PDB entry 6M0P | X-ray diffraction, 2.78 A resolution | chains C and D of the 6 polymer chains in the assembly

Chain C:
Molecule: Aerobic hydroxylamine oxidoreductase
From: Nitrosomonas europaea
UniProt: A0A1I0F3S0 (A0A1I0F3S0_NITER); residues 1-570 here = UniProt positions 1-570
Sequence (570 residues; numbered 1 to 570; the number before each row is that of its first residue):
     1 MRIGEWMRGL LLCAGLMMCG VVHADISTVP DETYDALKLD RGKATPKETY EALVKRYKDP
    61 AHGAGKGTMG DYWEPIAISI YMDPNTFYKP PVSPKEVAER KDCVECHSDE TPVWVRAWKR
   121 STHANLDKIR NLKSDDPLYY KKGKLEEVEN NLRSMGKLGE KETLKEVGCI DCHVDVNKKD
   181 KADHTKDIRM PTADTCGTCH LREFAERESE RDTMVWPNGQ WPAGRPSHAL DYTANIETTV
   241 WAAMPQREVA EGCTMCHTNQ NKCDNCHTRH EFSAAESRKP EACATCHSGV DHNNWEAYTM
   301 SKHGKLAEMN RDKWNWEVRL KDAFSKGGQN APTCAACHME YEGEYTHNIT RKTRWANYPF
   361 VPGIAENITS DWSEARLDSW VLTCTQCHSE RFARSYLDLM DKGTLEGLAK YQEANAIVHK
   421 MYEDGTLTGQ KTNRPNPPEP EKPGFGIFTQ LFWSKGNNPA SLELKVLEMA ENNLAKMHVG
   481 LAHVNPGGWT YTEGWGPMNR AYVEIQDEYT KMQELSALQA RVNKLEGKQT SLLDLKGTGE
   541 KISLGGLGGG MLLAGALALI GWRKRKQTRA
Unresolved in the structure: 1-24, 528-570
Glycans and other covalent adducts: heme c (HEC) linked to C103, C106, C169, C172, C196, C199, C263, C266, C283, C286, C334, C337, C384, C387; Isoporphyrin containing Fe (ISW) linked to C253, C256
Metal / ion sites: heme c Fe (7 sites), coordinated by H107, H123, H173, H184, H200, H228, H267, H270, H287, H303, H338, H347, H388, H483; Isoporphyrin containing Fe Fe near H257 (its only coordinating residue here)
Ligand contacts:
  - heme c (HEC), molecule 1: Y81, Y88, K89, P91, S93, P94, E96, A98, E99, D102, H107, E110, I170, H173, V174, A182, H184, I188, M190
  - heme c (HEC), molecule 2: Y81, P84, H107, T111, W114, V115, W118, H123, V167, G168, H173, M190, P191, K262, D264, R269, H270, F272
  - heme c (HEC), molecule 3: V113, W114, M255, K262, D264, N265, T268, R269
  - heme c (HEC), molecule 4: T122, H123, L126, K141, K144, L145, V148, L152, L164, V167, D171, V176, P191, T195, H200, H267, F272, S273, A274, A275, E317
  - heme c (HEC), molecule 5: Y140, K141, K144, H200, E203, F204, R207, H228, N259, H267, A274, S277, R278, R319, L320, A335, M339, Y345, H347
  - heme c (HEC), molecule 6: R225, P226, S227, H228, L230, D231, A234, M255, H257, T258, N259, N265, S277, A282, H287, A335, H338, I349, T353, A356, N357
  - heme c (HEC), molecule 7: P280, H287, N294, W295, Y298, H303, P332, T333, H338, K352, T353, R354, W355, A356, N357, W380, L397, M400, H478, A482, H483
  - heme c (HEC), molecule 8: K302, H303, L306, F324, N330, A331, P332, W380, T383, H388, F392, Y396, L397, V484
  - heme c (HEC), molecule 9: H388, S389, F392
  - heme c (HEC), molecule 10: S389, E390, R391, F392
  - Isoporphyrin containing Fe (ISW; {3,3'-[(9S)-8,13-diethenyl-3,7,12,17-tetramethyl-9,10-dihydroporphyrin-2,18-diyl-kappa~4~N~21~,N~22~,N~23~,N~24~]dipropanoato(2-)}iron), molecule 1: W221, R225, P226, A234, N235, T238, W241, G252, H257, T285, H287, S288, H292, N294, A356, N357, Y358, F448, F452
  - Isoporphyrin containing Fe (ISW), molecule 2: P486, G487, T490, Y491
  - 5-hydroxynaphthalene-1,4-dione (JUG): W221, T238, Y358, F360, V361, F448, E471
Reported in the primary citation:
  - binding site for 5-hydroxynaphthalene-1,4-dione: W221, T238, Y358, F360, V361, F448

Chain D:
Molecule: Uncharacterized protein
From: Nitrosomonas europaea
UniProt: A0A1H9ZKV8 (A0A1H9ZKV8_NITER); numbering as in UniProt (aligned over 1-91)
Sequence (91 residues; numbered 1 to 91; the number before each row is that of its first residue):
     1 MNKVIVAAFV SAFVLGSTAT FASGNLESSL APISAKDMLD YLACKDKKPT DVVKSHTEVE
    61 NGKIVRVKCG DIVALVQKAR EQSGDAWQGG Y
Unresolved in the structure: 1-27, 84-91
Cystine bridges: C44-C69

Interface between chain C and chain D:
Contacting residue pairs - 27 pairs, chain C then chain D:
  N218(C) with S28(D), hydrogen bond (side chain-backbone); S29(D); L30(D)
  A365(C) with M38(D)
  E366(C) with L30(D); A31(D); P32(D); I33(D), hydrogen bond (side chain-backbone); R80(D), hydrogen bond (backbone-side chain)
  T369(C) with M38(D); L42(D); R80(D), hydrogen bond
  K402(C) with L39(D); L42(D)
  L405(C) with A35(D); M38(D), hydrophobic; L39(D), hydrophobic; L42(D), hydrophobic
  E406(C) with L39(D); H56(D); T57(D)
  L408(C) with A35(D), hydrophobic
  A409(C) with A35(D); K36(D); T57(D)
  Q412(C) with S34(D); A35(D), hydrogen bond (side chain-backbone)
Other interface residues (no listed pair), chain C (14 interface residues in all): P217, N367, I368, E413
Other interface residues (no listed pair), chain D (17 interface residues in all): Y41, E58

Overview:
14 residues of chain C and 17 residues of chain D are in contact; the contacts include 5 hydrogen bonds. Among
the polar pairs are N218(C)-S28(D), E366(C)-I33(D) and E366(C)-R80(D). From the paper: a binding site for
5-hydroxynaphthalene-1,4-dione at W221(C), T238(C) and Y358(C) among others.
Here chain C is Aerobic hydroxylamine oxidoreductase and chain D is Uncharacterized protein, both from
Nitrosomonas europaea. Entry 6M0P (Hydroxylamine oxidoreductase in complex with juglone) was determined by
X-ray diffraction together with 6M0Q from the same study.
